Entry 6YXK (X-ray diffraction, 2.00 A resolution); this record covers chains B and C of the 3 polymer chains in the assembly.

Chain B:
Protein: ACPA 3F3 Fab fragment - light chain
Organism: Homo sapiens
Notes: antibody fragment or engineered binder
Amino-acid sequence (218 residues; numbered 1 to 218; the number before each row is that of its first residue):
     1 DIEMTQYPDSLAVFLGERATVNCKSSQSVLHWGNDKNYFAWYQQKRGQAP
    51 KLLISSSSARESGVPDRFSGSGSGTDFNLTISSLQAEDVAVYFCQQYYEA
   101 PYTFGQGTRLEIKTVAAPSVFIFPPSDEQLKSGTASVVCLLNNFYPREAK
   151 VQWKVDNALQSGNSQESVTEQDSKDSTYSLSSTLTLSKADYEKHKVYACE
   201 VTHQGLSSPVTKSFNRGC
Disulfides: Cys23-Cys94, Cys139-Cys199
Glycans and other covalent adducts: N-acetylglucosamine (NAG) linked to Asn78

Chain C:
Protein: Citrullinated Vimentin (59-74)
Reference sequence: P08670 (VIME_HUMAN); residues -5 to 10 here correspond to UniProt positions 59-74 (UniProt number = residue number + 64)
Amino-acid sequence (16 residues; row label = number of the first residue in the row; numbers below 1 keep their minus sign (Gly-5 is residue -5)):
    -5 GVYATRSSAVRLRSSV
Unresolved in the structure: -5 to 0, 10
Modified / non-standard residues: Arg5 (citrulline; CIR); Arg7 (citrulline; CIR)
Curated features (UniProtKB/Swiss-Prot):
  - modified residue: Tyr-3 (Phosphotyrosine), Ser2 (Phosphoserine), Ser8 (Phosphoserine), Ser9 (Phosphoserine)

How chain B and chain C interact:
Residue-residue contacts (13; chain B residue first):
  His31(B) with Ser2(C), hydrogen bond (side chain-backbone); Ala3(C), hydrogen bond (side chain-backbone); Val4(C); Arg5(C)
  Trp32(B) with Ser1(C)
  Gly33(B) with Ala3(C)
  Asn34(B) with Ala3(C), hydrogen bond (backbone-backbone); Val4(C)
  Tyr38(B) with Val4(C); Arg5(C), hydrogen bond (side chain-backbone)
  Tyr98(B) with Arg5(C)
  Glu99(B) with Arg5(C)
  Tyr102(B) with Arg7(C)

Summary:
Chain B and chain C form an interface of 8 and 6 residues respectively; the contacts include 4 hydrogen bonds.
Polar pairs include His31(B)-Ser2(C), His31(B)-Ala3(C) and Tyr38(B)-Arg5(C). N-acetylglucosamine is covalently
linked to Asn78(B).
Chain B is ACPA 3F3 Fab fragment - light chain (Homo sapiens) and chain C is Citrullinated Vimentin (59-74);
the structure, Crystal structure of ACPA 3F3 in complex with cit-vimentin 59-74, was determined by X-ray
diffraction together with 6YXM from the same study.
